Entry 9AVF (X-ray diffraction, 2.50 A resolution); this record covers chains A and B.

Chain A:
Molecule: GP38
Organism: Crimean-Congo hemorrhagic fever virus strain IbAr10200
UniProt: Q8JSZ3 (GP_CCHFI); residues 248-509 here = UniProt positions 248-509
Sequence (269 residues; numbered 248 to 516; the number before each row is that of its first residue):
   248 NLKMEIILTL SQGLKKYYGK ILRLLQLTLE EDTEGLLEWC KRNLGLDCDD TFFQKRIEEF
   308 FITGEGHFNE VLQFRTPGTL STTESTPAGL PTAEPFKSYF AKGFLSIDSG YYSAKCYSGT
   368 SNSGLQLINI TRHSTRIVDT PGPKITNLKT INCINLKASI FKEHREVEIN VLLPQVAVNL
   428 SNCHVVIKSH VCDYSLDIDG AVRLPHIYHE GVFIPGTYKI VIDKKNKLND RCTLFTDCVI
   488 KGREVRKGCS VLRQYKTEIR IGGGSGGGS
Unresolved in the structure: 248-251, 325-335, 515-516
Differences from the reference sequence: engineered mutation Cys496 (Gln in Q8JSZ3); expression tag (510-516)
Disulfides: Cys287-Cys295, Cys363-Cys439, Cys400-Cys485, Cys430-Cys479
Covalent attachments: 2-acetamido-2-deoxy-alpha-D-galactopyranose (A2G) linked to Thr339; N-acetylglucosamine (NAG) linked to Asn376, Asn426
What the authors report for this chain:
  - post-translational modification sites: Thr339
  - conformationally variable residues: Lys488 to Leu499
  - binding site for 2-acetamido-2-deoxy-alpha-D-galactopyranose: Thr339

Chain B:
Molecule: Glycoprotein N
Organism: Crimean-Congo hemorrhagic fever virus strain IbAr10200
UniProt: Q8JSZ3 (GP_CCHFI); residue numbers follow UniProt; this construct covers 533-583
Sequence (60 residues; numbered 533 to 592; the number before each row is that of its first residue):
   533 LLRTETAEIH GDNYGGPGDK ITICNGSTIC DQRLGSELGC YTINRVRSFK LGSLEVLFQG
Unresolved in the structure: 533-551, 585-592
Differences from the reference sequence: engineered mutation Cys562 (Val in Q8JSZ3); expression tag (584-592)
Disulfides: Cys556-Cys572
Covalent attachments: N-acetylglucosamine (NAG) linked to Asn557
What the authors report for this chain:
  - post-translational modification sites: Asn557
  - binding site for N-acetylglucosamine: Asn557

Chain A / chain B interface:
Disulfides between the chains: Cys496(A)-Cys562(B)
Contacting residue pairs - 27 pairs, chain A then chain B:
  Ile375(A) - Tyr573(B)  hydrophobic
  His380(A) - Gly571(B)  hydrogen bond (side chain-backbone)
  His380(A) - Tyr573(B)
  Ser381(A) - Gly558(B)
  Thr382(A) - Gly558(B)
  Arg383(A) - Gly558(B)  hydrogen bond (backbone-backbone)
  Arg383(A) - Ser559(B)
  Ile384(A) - Gly558(B)
  Ile401(A) - Ile561(B)  hydrophobic
  Leu419(A) - Ile553(B)  hydrophobic
  Leu419(A) - Ile575(B)
  Leu420(A) - Ile555(B)  hydrophobic
  Leu420(A) - Tyr573(B)
  Gln422(A) - Tyr573(B)  hydrogen bond
  Thr464(A) - Ile575(B)
  Lys494(A) - Leu566(B)
  Gly495(A) - Cys562(B)
  Gly495(A) - Asp563(B)  hydrogen bond (backbone-backbone)
  Cys496(A) - Ile561(B)
  Cys496(A) - Cys562(B)  disulfide
  Cys496(A) - Leu566(B)  hydrophobic
  Ser497(A) - Thr560(B)
  Ser497(A) - Ile561(B)  hydrogen bond (backbone-backbone)
  Val498(A) - Ser559(B)
  Leu499(A) - Ser559(B)  hydrogen bond (backbone-backbone)
  Leu499(A) - Thr560(B)
  Leu499(A) - Ile561(B)  hydrophobic
Interface residues without a listed pair, chain A (19 interface residues in all): Lys488, Val492
Interface residues without a listed pair, chain B (15 interface residues in all): Asn557, Arg565, Cys572
Interface features reported in the paper:
  - specific contacts: Gln422(A)-Tyr573(B) (hydrogen bond)
  - interface residues, chain B: Tyr573(B)

Summary:
The interface between chain A and chain B involves 19 residues on one side and 15 on the other, with 1
disulfide bond and 6 hydrogen bonds. Polar contacts include His380(A)-Gly571(B), Gln422(A)-Tyr573(B) and
Arg383(A)-Gly558(B). The paper describes a hydrogen bond between Gln422(A) and Tyr573(B). From the paper: a
binding site for 2-acetamido-2-deoxy-alpha-D-galactopyranose at Thr339(A); a binding site for
N-acetylglucosamine at Asn557(B).
Here chain A is GP38 and chain B is Glycoprotein N, both from Crimean-Congo hemorrhagic fever virus strain
IbAr10200. Entry 9AVF (CCHFV GP38-GnH-DS heterodimer) was determined by X-ray diffraction.
